PDB entry 9LUN | electron microscopy, 2.80 A resolution | chains A and C of the 4 polymer chains in the assembly

Chain A:
Molecule: DELLA protein RGA
From: Arabidopsis thaliana
Reference sequence: Q9SLH3 (RGA_ARATH); residues 2-587 here = UniProt positions 2-587
Chain sequence (588 residues; row label = number of the first residue in the row; numbering starts at 0):
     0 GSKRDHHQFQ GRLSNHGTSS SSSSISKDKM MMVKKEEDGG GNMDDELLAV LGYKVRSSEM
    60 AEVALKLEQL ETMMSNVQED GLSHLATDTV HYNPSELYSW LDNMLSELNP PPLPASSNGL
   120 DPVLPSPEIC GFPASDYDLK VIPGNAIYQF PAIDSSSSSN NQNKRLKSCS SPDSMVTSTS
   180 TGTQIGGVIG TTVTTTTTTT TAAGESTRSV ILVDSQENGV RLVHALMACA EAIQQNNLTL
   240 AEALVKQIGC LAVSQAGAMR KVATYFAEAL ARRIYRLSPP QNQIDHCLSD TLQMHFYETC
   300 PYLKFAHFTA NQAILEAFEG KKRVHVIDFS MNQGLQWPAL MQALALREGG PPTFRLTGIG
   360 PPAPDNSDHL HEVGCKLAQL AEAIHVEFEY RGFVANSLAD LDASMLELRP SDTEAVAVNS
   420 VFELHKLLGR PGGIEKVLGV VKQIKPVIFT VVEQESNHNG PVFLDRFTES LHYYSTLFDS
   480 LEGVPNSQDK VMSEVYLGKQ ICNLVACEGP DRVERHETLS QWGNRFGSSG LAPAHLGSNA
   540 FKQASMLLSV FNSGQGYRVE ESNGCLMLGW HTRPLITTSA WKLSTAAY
Unresolved in the structure: 0-41, 109-204, 278-286, 585-587
Differences from the reference sequence: expression tag (0-1)
UniProt features mapped onto this chain:
  - region: Glu371 to Ser403 (Leucine repeat II (LRII))
  - motif: Asp44 to Ala48 (DELLA motif), Leu66 to Glu70 (LEXLE motif), Val89 to Pro93 (VHYNP motif), Val323 to Asp327 (VHIID), Leu423 to Leu427 (LXXLL motif)

Chain C:
Molecule: F-box protein GID2
From: Arabidopsis thaliana
Reference sequence: Q9STX3 (GID2_ARATH); residue numbers follow UniProt; this construct covers 1-151
Chain sequence (153 residues; numbered -1 to 151; the number before each row is that of its first residue; numbers below 1 keep their minus sign (Gly-1 is residue -1)):
    -1 GSMKRSTTDS DLAGDAHNET NKKMKSTEEE EIGFSNLDEN LVYEVLKHVD AKTLAMSSCV
    59 SKIWHKTAQD ERLWELICTR HWTNIGCGQN QLRSVVLALG GFRRLHSLYL WPLSKPNPRA
   119 RFGKDELKLT LSLLSIRYYE KMSFTKRPLP ESK
Unresolved in the structure: -1 to 32, 142-151
Differences from the reference sequence: expression tag (-1 to 0)

Chain A / chain C interface:
Residue-residue contacts (42):
  Phe307(A) with Leu127(C), hydrophobic; Leu131(C), hydrophobic; Ile134(C), hydrophobic
  Gln311(A) with Lys126(C), hydrogen bond
  Gln332(A) with Tyr137(C), hydrogen bond (backbone-side chain)
  Gly333(A) with Tyr137(C)
  Leu334(A) with Ile134(C); Tyr137(C), hydrophobic; Glu138(C)
  Pro337(A) with Ser133(C), hydrogen bond (backbone-side chain); Tyr137(C), hydrophobic
  Ala338(A) with Ser130(C); Ser133(C); Ile134(C), hydrophobic
  Gln341(A) with Lys126(C); Leu129(C); Ser130(C), hydrogen bond; Ser133(C)
  Ala344(A) with Gln89(C), hydrogen bond (backbone-side chain)
  Leu345(A) with Cys85(C); Gln89(C); Leu90(C), hydrophobic; Leu129(C), hydrophobic
  Val372(A) with Tyr137(C)
  Lys375(A) with Tyr137(C); Met140(C); Ser141(C), hydrogen bond
  Leu376(A) with Tyr137(C), hydrophobic
  Gln378(A) with Met140(C)
  Leu379(A) with Tyr136(C), hydrophobic; Tyr137(C), hydrophobic; Met140(C)
  Ala382(A) with Ala96(C)
  Asn538(A) with Asp123(C)
  Lys541(A) with Asp123(C)
  Gln542(A) with Asp123(C); Lys126(C); Leu127(C)
  Met545(A) with Asp123(C); Glu124(C)
  Leu546(A) with Leu127(C), hydrophobic
  Phe550(A) with Leu131(C), hydrophobic
Also at the interface, not in a pair above, chain A (28 interface residues in all): Tyr296, Leu314, Arg346, Ile383, Ser548, Val549
Also at the interface, not in a pair above, chain C (21 interface residues in all): Val93, Pro110, Leu111

In short:
28 residues of chain A and 21 residues of chain C are in contact, with 6 hydrogen bonds. Polar contacts
include Gln311(A)-Lys126(C), Gln332(A)-Tyr137(C) and Pro337(A)-Ser133(C).
Chain A is DELLA protein RGA and chain C is F-box protein GID2, both from Arabidopsis thaliana; the structure,
Cryo-EM structure of Arabidopsis thaliana RGA in complex with GID1A, SLY1, and ASK2 (consensus map), was
determined by electron microscopy, deposited together with 9LUM, 9LUO and 9LUP.
